Entry 7DOI (electron microscopy, 2.60 A resolution); this record covers chains C and G of the 6 polymer chains in the assembly.

== Chain C ==
Molecule: Non-structural protein 7
Organism: Severe acute respiratory syndrome coronavirus 2
UniProt: P0DTD1 (R1AB_SARS2); residues 1-83 here correspond to UniProt positions 3860-3942 (UniProt number = residue number + 3859)
Sequence (84 residues; row label = number of the first residue in the row; numbering starts at 0):
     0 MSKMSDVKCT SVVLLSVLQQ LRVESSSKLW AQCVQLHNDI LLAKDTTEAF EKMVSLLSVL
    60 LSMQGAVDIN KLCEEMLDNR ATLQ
Disordered / not traced: 0-1, 71-83
Sequence notes: initiating methionine (0)
Curated features (UniProtKB/Swiss-Prot):
  - site: Gln-83 (Cleavage)

== Chain G ==
Molecule: Non-structural protein 8
Organism: Severe acute respiratory syndrome coronavirus 2
UniProt: P0DTD1 (R1AB_SARS2); residues 1-198 here correspond to UniProt positions 3943-4140 (UniProt number = residue number + 3942)
Sequence (199 residues; each row starts with the number of its first residue; numbering starts at 0):
     0 MAIASEFSSL PSYAAFATAQ EAYEQAVANG DSEVVLKKLK KSLNVAKSEF DRDAAMQRKL
    60 EKMADQAMTQ MYKQARSEDK RAKVTSAMQT MLFTMLRKLD NDALNNIINN ARDGCVPLNI
   120 IPLTTAAKLM VVIPDYNTYK NTCDGTTFTY ASALWEIQQV VDADSKIVQL SEISMDNSPN
   180 LAWPLIVTAL RANSAVKLQ
Disordered / not traced: 0-83, 180-181, 192-198
Sequence notes: initiating methionine (0)
Curated features (UniProtKB/Swiss-Prot):
  - site: Gln-198 (Cleavage)

== How chain C and chain G interact ==
Residue-residue contacts - 41 pairs, chain C then chain G:
  Asp-5(C) / Leu-98(G)
  Thr-9(C) / Leu-91(G)
  Thr-9(C) / Met-94(G)
  Thr-9(C) / Leu-95(G)
  Thr-9(C) / Leu-98(G)
  Val-12(C) / Met-90(G)  hydrophobic
  Val-12(C) / Leu-91(G)  hydrophobic
  Leu-13(C) / Leu-91(G)  hydrophobic
  Ser-15(C) / Met-87(G)
  Val-16(C) / Met-87(G)
  Gln-19(C) / Thr-84(G)
  Gln-19(C) / Met-87(G)
  Leu-28(C) / Ile-119(G)  hydrophobic
  Gln-31(C) / Ile-119(G)
  Phe-49(C) / Asn-100(G)
  Glu-50(C) / Leu-122(G)
  Met-52(C) / Leu-103(G)  hydrophobic
  Val-53(C) / Ala-102(G)  hydrophobic
  Val-53(C) / Leu-103(G)  hydrophobic
  Val-53(C) / Ala-150(G)  hydrophobic
  Ser-54(C) / Ile-119(G)
  Ser-54(C) / Ile-120(G)  hydrogen bond (side chain-backbone)
  Leu-56(C) / Leu-95(G)  hydrophobic
  Leu-56(C) / Ile-107(G)  hydrophobic
  Ser-57(C) / Ile-120(G)  hydrogen bond (side chain-backbone)
  Val-58(C) / Ile-119(G)  hydrophobic
  Leu-59(C) / Leu-91(G)  hydrophobic
  Leu-60(C) / Ile-106(G)
  Leu-60(C) / Ala-110(G)  hydrophobic
  Leu-60(C) / Val-115(G)
  Leu-60(C) / Pro-116(G)
  Ser-61(C) / Pro-116(G)  hydrogen bond (side chain-backbone)
  Ser-61(C) / Leu-117(G)  hydrogen bond (side chain-backbone)
  Ser-61(C) / Asn-118(G)
  Gln-63(C) / Val-115(G)
  Ala-65(C) / Gln-88(G)
  Asp-67(C) / Ala-110(G)
  Asp-67(C) / Arg-111(G)
  Ile-68(C) / Arg-111(G)
  Lys-70(C) / Gln-88(G)
  Lys-70(C) / Phe-92(G)
Interface residues without a listed pair, chain C (28 interface residues in all): Val-6, Leu-20, Lys-51

== Summary ==
28 residues of chain C and 24 residues of chain G are in contact; the contacts include 4 hydrogen bonds. Polar
pairs include Ser-54(C)/Ile-120(G), Ser-57(C)/Ile-120(G) and Ser-61(C)/Pro-116(G).
Chain C is Non-structural protein 7 and chain G is Non-structural protein 8, both from Severe acute
respiratory syndrome coronavirus 2; the structure, Structure of COVID-19 RNA-dependent RNA polymerase bound to
penciclovir, was determined by electron microscopy.
